2YGB - chains A and C of the 3 polymer chains in the assembly; structure by X-ray diffraction, 2.81 A resolution.

[Chain A (and C)]
Name: Rifampicin resistance protein
From: Vaccinia virus western reserve
Notes: chain C of this document is another copy of the same molecule, construct and numbering; everything in this record applies to it too
UniProt: P68440 (REFR_VACCW); numbering as in UniProt (aligned over 2-551)
Sequence (569 residues; each row starts with the number of its first residue; numbers below 1 keep their minus sign (Met-17 is residue -17)):
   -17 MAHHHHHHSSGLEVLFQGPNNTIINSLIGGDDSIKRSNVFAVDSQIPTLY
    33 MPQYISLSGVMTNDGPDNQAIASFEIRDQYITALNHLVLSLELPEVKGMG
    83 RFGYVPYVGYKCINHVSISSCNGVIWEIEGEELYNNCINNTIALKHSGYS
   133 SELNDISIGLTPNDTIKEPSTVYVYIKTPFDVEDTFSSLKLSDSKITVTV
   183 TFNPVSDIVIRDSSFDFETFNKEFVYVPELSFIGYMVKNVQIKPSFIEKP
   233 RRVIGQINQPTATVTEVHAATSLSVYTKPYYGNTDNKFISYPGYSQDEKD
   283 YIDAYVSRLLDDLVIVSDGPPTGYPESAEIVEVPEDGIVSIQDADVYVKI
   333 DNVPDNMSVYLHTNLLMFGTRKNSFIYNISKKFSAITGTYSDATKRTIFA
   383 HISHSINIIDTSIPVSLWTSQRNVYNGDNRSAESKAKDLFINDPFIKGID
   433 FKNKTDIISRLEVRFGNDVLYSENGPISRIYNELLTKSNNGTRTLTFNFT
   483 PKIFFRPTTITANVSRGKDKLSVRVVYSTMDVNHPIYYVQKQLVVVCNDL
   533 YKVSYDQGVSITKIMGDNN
Unresolved in the structure: -17 to 14, 548-551
Sequence notes: expression tag (-17 to 1)
Curated features (UniProtKB/Swiss-Prot):
  - mutagenesis: Lys17 (K17R: Confers 30% resistance to rifampicin), Val24 (V24F: Confers 35% resistance to rifampicin), Asp25 (D25N: Confers 60% resistance to rifampicin; D25V: Confers 45% resistance to rifampicin), Ser26 (S26C: Confers 40% resistance to rifampicin), Gln27 (Q27K: Confers 50% resistance to rifampicin), Thr30 (T30I: Confers 50% resistance to rifampicin), Met33 (M33I: Confers 20% resistance to rifampicin), Cys94 (C94Y: Confers 30% resistance to rifampicin), Asp175 (D175Y: Confers 50% resistance to rifampicin), Val222 (V222A: Confers 40% resistance to rifampicin), Ser227 (S227L: Confers 50% resistance to rifampicin), Arg234 (R234I: Confers 50% resistance to rifampicin), 11 further mutagenesis entries in UniProt
Reported in the primary citation:
  - self-association interface (contacts with another copy of this molecule): Ser15 to Leu31

[Chain A / chain C interface]
Contacting residue pairs (86):
  Ile16(A) with Ile28(C), hydrophobic
  Arg18(A) with Ile28(C); Pro29(C), hydrogen bond (side chain-backbone); Leu31(C)
  Ser19(A) with Gln27(C), hydrogen bond; Ile28(C), hydrogen bond (backbone-backbone); Pro29(C); Thr30(C), hydrogen bond (backbone-side chain)
  Asn20(A) with Thr30(C); Phe168(C); Gln223(C), hydrogen bond (side chain-backbone)
  Val21(A) with Pro29(C), hydrophobic; Thr30(C), hydrogen bond (backbone-side chain); Thr167(C), hydrogen bond (backbone-side chain); Phe168(C), hydrogen bond (backbone-backbone)
  Phe22(A) with Thr30(C); Tyr32(C), hydrophobic; Thr167(C); Phe168(C); Ser170(C); Lys172(C), hydrogen bond (backbone-side chain); Tyr217(C), hydrophobic; Val219(C), hydrophobic
  Ala23(A) with Gln223(C); Lys225(C)
  Val24(A) with Phe168(C), hydrophobic; Lys225(C); Pro226(C); Ile485(C); Phe486(C), hydrophobic
  Asp25(A) with Lys225(C), salt bridge; Phe486(C)
  Ser26(A) with Ile485(C), hydrogen bond (side chain-backbone); Phe486(C)
  Gln27(A) with Phe486(C), hydrogen bond (backbone-backbone); Phe487(C); Arg488(C), hydrogen bond (backbone-backbone)
  Pro29(A) with Thr482(C); Arg488(C)
  Tyr32(A) with Asn480(C); Phe481(C), hydrogen bond (side chain-backbone); Thr482(C), hydrogen bond; Thr490(C), hydrogen bond
  Met33(A) with Phe479(C), hydrophobic; Ile492(C), hydrophobic
  Pro34(A) with Thr478(C); Phe479(C); Phe481(C), hydrophobic
  Gln35(A) with Leu452(C)
  Tyr36(A) with Tyr453(C), hydrophobic; Tyr463(C); Thr476(C); Leu477(C), hydrophobic; Thr478(C)
  Ser38(A) with Ile459(C)
  His68(A) with Tyr463(C), hydrogen bond (backbone-side chain); Leu467(C)
  Val70(A) with Tyr463(C); Leu466(C), hydrophobic
  Asn122(A) with Lys469(C)
  Ile124(A) with Glu465(C); Leu466(C), hydrophobic; Lys469(C); Ser470(C)
  His128(A) with Ile462(C); Glu465(C), salt bridge
  Glu134(A) with Lys436(C), salt bridge
  Tyr155(A) with Pro458(C); Ile462(C), hydrophobic
  Tyr157(A) with Leu466(C), hydrophobic
  Thr167(A) with Phe481(C)
  Phe168(A) with Pro483(C), hydrophobic
  Ser213(A) with Ile459(C); Tyr463(C), hydrogen bond (backbone-side chain)
  Phe214(A) with Tyr463(C), hydrogen bond (backbone-side chain)
  Ile215(A) with Tyr463(C), hydrophobic; Phe481(C), hydrophobic
  Ser373(A) with Asp333(C), hydrogen bond
  Asp374(A) with Asp333(C), hydrogen bond (backbone-side chain)
  Ala375(A) with Lys331(C); Asp333(C), hydrogen bond (backbone-side chain)
  Thr376(A) with Tyr329(C); Lys331(C)
  Arg378(A) with Thr369(C)
  Phe487(A) with Ser19(C); Val21(C), hydrophobic
Interface residues without a listed pair, chain A (45 interface residues in all): Lys17, Ile28, Leu69, Ala125, Asp166, Glu211, Tyr217, Thr482
Interface residues without a listed pair, chain C (56 interface residues in all): Ala65, Val222, Ile224, Phe228, Glu280, Ile332, Gly457, Ser460, Asn471

[Overview]
The interface between chain A and chain C involves 45 residues on one side and 56 on the other, with 21
hydrogen bonds and 3 salt bridges. Polar pairs include Asp25(A)-Lys225(C), His128(A)-Glu465(C) and
Glu134(A)-Lys436(C). From UniProt: 23 mutagenesis sites on chain A. From the paper: a self-association
interface involving Ser15(A).
Both chains are Rifampicin resistance protein (Vaccinia virus western reserve). Entry 2YGB (Structure of
vaccinia virus D13 scaffolding protein) was determined by X-ray diffraction together with 2YGC from the same
study.
